7FEA - chains A and C of the 4 polymer chains in the assembly; structure by X-ray diffraction, 1.40 A resolution.

Chain A (and C):
Protein: Acetyl-CoA C-acyltransferase
From: Massilia sp. YMA4
Notes: chain C of this document is another copy of the same molecule, construct and numbering; everything in this record applies to it too
Reference sequence: A0A7U5Y2I6 (A0A7U5Y2I6_9BURK); residues 3-394 here correspond to UniProt positions 2-393 (UniProt number = residue number - 1)
Sequence (407 residues; each row starts with the number of its first residue):
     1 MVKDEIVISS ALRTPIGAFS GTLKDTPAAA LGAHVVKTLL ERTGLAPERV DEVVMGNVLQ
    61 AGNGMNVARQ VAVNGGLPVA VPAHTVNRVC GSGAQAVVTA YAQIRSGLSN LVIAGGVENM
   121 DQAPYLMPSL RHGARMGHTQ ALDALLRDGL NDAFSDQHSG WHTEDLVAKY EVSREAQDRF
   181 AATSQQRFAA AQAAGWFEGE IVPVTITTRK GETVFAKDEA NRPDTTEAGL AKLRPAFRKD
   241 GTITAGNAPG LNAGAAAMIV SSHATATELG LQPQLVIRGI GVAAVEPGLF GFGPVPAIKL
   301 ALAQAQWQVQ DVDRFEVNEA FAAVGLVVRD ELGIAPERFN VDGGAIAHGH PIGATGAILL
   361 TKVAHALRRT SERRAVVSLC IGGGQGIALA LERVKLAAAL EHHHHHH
Unresolved in the structure: 1, 397-407 (chain C: 1, 398-407)
Construct notes: initiating methionine (1); expression tag (2, 395-407)
Covalently attached groups: Col-D (3KI) linked to C90
Small-molecule neighbours: Col-D (3KI; (6R,7R,9E)-6,7-bis(oxidanyl)hexadeca-9,15-dien-11,13-diynoic acid): F19, V89, G149, L150, H158, S159, F237, A245, A248, P249, L251, F290, A320, F321, H350, I381, G382
What the authors report for this chain:
  - binding site for Col-D: R135, H158

Chain A / chain C interface:
Contacting residue pairs (38; chain A residue first):
  F19(A) with R135(C)
  S20(A) with R135(C), hydrogen bond
  Y125(A) with A134(C); R135(C); M136(C), hydrogen bond (side chain-backbone); G137(C), hydrogen bond (side chain-backbone)
  M127(A) with M127(C), hydrophobic
  A134(A) with Y125(C)
  R135(A) with F19(C); S20(C), hydrogen bond; Y125(C)
  M136(A) with Y125(C), hydrogen bond (backbone-side chain); D143(C); L145(C), hydrophobic; L146(C), hydrophobic; L251(C), hydrophobic
  G137(A) with Y125(C), hydrogen bond (backbone-side chain); D143(C), hydrogen bond (backbone-side chain); L146(C)
  H138(A) with Q140(C); A141(C); L142(C); D143(C), hydrogen bond (side chain-backbone); L146(C)
  T139(A) with Y125(C); Q140(C); A141(C), hydrogen bond (backbone-backbone)
  Q140(A) with H138(C); T139(C)
  A141(A) with H138(C); T139(C), hydrogen bond (backbone-backbone)
  L142(A) with H138(C)
  D143(A) with M136(C); G137(C), hydrogen bond (side chain-backbone); H138(C), hydrogen bond (backbone-side chain)
  L146(A) with G137(C); H138(C)
  L251(A) with M136(C), hydrophobic
Also at the interface, not in a pair above, chain A (18 interface residues in all): L145, N151
Also at the interface, not in a pair above, chain C (19 interface residues in all): R147, N151

In short:
18 residues of chain A and 19 residues of chain C are in contact; the contacts include 12 hydrogen bonds.
Among the polar pairs are S20(A)-R135(C), Y125(A)-M136(C) and Y125(A)-G137(C). Covalently linked Col-D: at
C90(A). The paper reports a binding site for Col-D at R135(A) and H158(A).
Chain A and chain C are both Acetyl-CoA C-acyltransferase (Massilia sp. YMA4); the structure, PY14 in complex
with Col-D, was determined by X-ray diffraction (same publication as 7EI3).
